PDB entry 2HFK | X-ray diffraction, 1.79 A resolution | chains A and B

# Chain A (and B)
Protein: Type I polyketide synthase PikAIV
From: Streptomyces venezuelae
Notes: fragment: Thioesterase domain; chain B of this document is another copy of the same molecule, construct and numbering; everything in this record applies to it too
UniProtKB: Q9ZGI2 (Q9ZGI2_9ACTO); residues 1-298 here correspond to UniProt positions 1049-1346 (UniProt number = residue number + 1048)
Chain sequence (319 residues; row label = number of the first residue in the row; numbers below 1 keep their minus sign (Met-20 is residue -20)):
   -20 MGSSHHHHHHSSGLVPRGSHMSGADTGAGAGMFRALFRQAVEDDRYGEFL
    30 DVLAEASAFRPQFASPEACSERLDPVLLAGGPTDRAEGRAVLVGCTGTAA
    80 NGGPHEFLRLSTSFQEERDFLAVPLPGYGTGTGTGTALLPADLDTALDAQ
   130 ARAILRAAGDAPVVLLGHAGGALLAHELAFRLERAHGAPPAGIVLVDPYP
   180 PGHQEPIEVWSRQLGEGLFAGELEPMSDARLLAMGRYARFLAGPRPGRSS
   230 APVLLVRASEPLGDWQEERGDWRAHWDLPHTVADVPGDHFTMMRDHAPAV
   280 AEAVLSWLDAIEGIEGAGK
Disordered / not traced: -20 to 8, 64, 111-113, 293-298 (chain B: -20 to 8, 64-65, 110-113, 292-298)
Construct notes: cloning artifact (-20 to -17, -10 to 0); expression tag (-16 to -11); engineered mutation Ala148 (Ser1196 in Q9ZGI2)
Ion coordination: Mg2+ near Asp256 (its only coordinating residue here)
Small-molecule neighbours: E4H ((3R,4S,5S,7R,9E,11R,12R)-12-ethyl-4-hydroxy-3,5,7,11-tetramethyloxacyclododec-9-ene-2,8-dione): Tyr25, Gly26, Leu29, Thr77, Gly149, Leu152, Gln183, Ile186, Glu187, Ser190, Ala217, Leu220, Ala221

# Chain A / chain B interface
Pairs across the interface - 32 pairs, chain A then chain B:
  Met11(A) - Phe12(B)  hydrophobic
  Met11(A) - Arg39(B)
  Met11(A) - Asp207(B)
  Met11(A) - Ala208(B)
  Met11(A) - Leu211(B)  hydrophobic
  Phe12(A) - Met11(B)  hydrophobic
  Phe12(A) - Phe12(B)  hydrophobic
  Phe12(A) - Leu15(B)  hydrophobic
  Leu15(A) - Phe12(B)  hydrophobic
  Leu15(A) - Ala35(B)
  Leu15(A) - Phe38(B)
  Leu15(A) - Arg39(B)
  Gln18(A) - Phe38(B)
  Ala19(A) - Phe38(B)  hydrophobic
  Arg24(A) - Ala37(B)
  Arg24(A) - Phe38(B)
  Phe28(A) - Phe38(B)  hydrophobic
  Val31(A) - Glu34(B)
  Val31(A) - Ala35(B)  hydrophobic
  Ala35(A) - Leu15(B)
  Ala35(A) - Val31(B)  hydrophobic
  Phe38(A) - Leu15(B)
  Phe38(A) - Gln18(B)
  Phe38(A) - Ala19(B)  hydrophobic
  Phe38(A) - Arg24(B)
  Phe38(A) - Glu27(B)
  Phe38(A) - Phe28(B)  hydrophobic
  Arg39(A) - Met11(B)
  Arg39(A) - Leu15(B)
  Asp207(A) - Met11(B)
  Ala208(A) - Met11(B)
  Leu211(A) - Met11(B)  hydrophobic
Also at the interface, not in a pair above, chain A (18 interface residues in all): Glu27, Glu34, Ala37, Pro40
Also at the interface, not in a pair above, chain B (18 interface residues in all): Pro40

# In short
The chain A/chain B interface involves 18 residues from each chain. Bound to chain A: compound E4H.
Both chains are Type I polyketide synthase PikAIV (Streptomyces venezuelae). Entry 2HFK (Pikromycin
thioesterase in complex with product 10-deoxymethynolide) was determined by X-ray diffraction (same
publication as 2HFJ).
